4XYF - chain A; structure by X-ray diffraction, 1.85 A resolution.

== Chain A ==
Name: Hepatocyte growth factor receptor
Organism: Homo sapiens
Notes: EC 2.7.10.1; fragment: kinase domain
UniProt: P08581 (MET_HUMAN); residues 1048-1351 here = UniProt positions 1048-1351
Sequence (309 residues; row label = number of the first residue in the row):
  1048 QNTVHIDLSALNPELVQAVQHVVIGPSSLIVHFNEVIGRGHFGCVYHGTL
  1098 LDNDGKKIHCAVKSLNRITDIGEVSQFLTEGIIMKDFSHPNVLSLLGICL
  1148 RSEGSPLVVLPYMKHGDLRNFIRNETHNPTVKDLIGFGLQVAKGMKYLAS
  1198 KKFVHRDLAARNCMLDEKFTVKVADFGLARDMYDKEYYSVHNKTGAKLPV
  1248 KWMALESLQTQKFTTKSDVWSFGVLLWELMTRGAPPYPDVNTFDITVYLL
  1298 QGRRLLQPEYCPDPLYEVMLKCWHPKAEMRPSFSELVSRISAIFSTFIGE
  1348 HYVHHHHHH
Disordered / not traced: 1048-1051, 1099-1103, 1347-1356
Construct notes: expression tag (1352-1356)
Swiss-Prot annotation at these positions:
  - active site: Asp1204 (Proton acceptor)
  - binding site (ATP): Ile1084 to Val1092, Lys1110
  - modified residue: Tyr1230 (Phosphotyrosine), Tyr1234 (Phosphotyrosine), Tyr1235 (Phosphotyrosine), Thr1289 (Phosphothreonine), Tyr1349 (Phosphotyrosine)
  - natural variant: Val1092 (V1092I: In RCCP), His1094 (H1094L: In RCCP; H1094R: In RCCP; H1094Y: In RCCP), His1106 (H1106D: In RCCP), Met1131 (M1131T: In RCCP), Thr1173 (T1173I: In HCC), Val1188 (V1188L: In RCCP), Leu1195 (L1195V: In RCCP), Val1220 (V1220I: In RCCP), Asp1228 (D1228H: In RCCP; D1228N: In RCCP), Tyr1230 (Y1230C: In RCCP; Y1230D: In RCCP; Y1230H: In RCCP), Tyr1234 (Y1234C: In DA11), Lys1244 (K1244R: In HCC), 2 further natural variant entries in UniProt
  - mutagenesis: Tyr1234 (Y1234F: Complete loss of kinase activity and of ligand-induced ubiquitination. Alters interaction with PTPN1 and PTPN2. Loss of interaction with PTPN1 and PTPN2; when associated with F-1235), Tyr1235 (Y1235F: Complete loss of kinase activity. Alters interaction with PTPN1 and PTPN2. Loss of interaction with PTPN1 and PTPN2; when associated with F-1234), Tyr1313 (Y1313F: No effect on ligand-induced CBL-mediated ubiquitination; when associated with F-1349, F-1356 and F-1365), Tyr1349 (Y1349F: No effect on ligand-induced CBL-mediated ubiquitination; when associated with F-1313, F-1356 and F-1365)
Ligand contacts: 44X (6-{(1S)-1-[8-fluoro-6-(3-methyl-1,2-oxazol-5-yl)[1,2,4]triazolo[4,3-a]pyridin-3-yl]ethyl}-3-(2-methoxyethoxy)quinoline): Ile1084, Val1092, Ala1108, Lys1110, Leu1140, Leu1157, Pro1158, Tyr1159, Met1160, Lys1161, His1162, Gly1163, Asp1164, Asn1167, Arg1208, Asn1209, Cys1210, Met1211, Ala1221, Asp1222, Ala1226, Tyr1230

== Overview ==
Chain A binds compound 44X. UniProt lists active-site residue Asp1204, 10 ATP-binding residues and 4
mutagenesis sites.
Chain A is Hepatocyte growth factor receptor (Homo sapiens); the structure, Crystal structure of c-Met in
complex with
(S)-5-(8-fluoro-3-(1-(3-(2-methoxyethoxy)quinolin-6-yl)ethyl)-[1,2,4]triazolo[4,3-a]pyridin-6-yl)-3-methylisoxazole,
was determined by X-ray diffraction, deposited together with 4XMO.
